PDB entry 8XJ8 | electron microscopy, 2.67 A resolution | chains X and C of the 7 polymer chains in the assembly

[Chain X]
Molecule: 70-nt DNA strand
Sequence (70 nucleotides; numbered -19 to 50; the number before each row is that of its first residue; numbers below 1 keep their minus sign (DA-19 is residue -19)):
   -19 AACGAGTCAAGCGCATCCCGTTTTTTTTTTTTTTTTTTTTTTTTTTTTTT
    31 CGGGATGCGCTTGACTCGTT
Disordered / not traced: -19 to 0, 7-50

[Chain C]
Name: Monkeypox virus E5
From: Monkeypox virus
Notes: EC 3.6.4.-; fragment: C-terminal
UniProt: A0A7H0DN89 (PG117_MONPV); residue numbers follow UniProt; this construct covers 323-785
Sequence (463 residues; row label = number of the first residue in the row):
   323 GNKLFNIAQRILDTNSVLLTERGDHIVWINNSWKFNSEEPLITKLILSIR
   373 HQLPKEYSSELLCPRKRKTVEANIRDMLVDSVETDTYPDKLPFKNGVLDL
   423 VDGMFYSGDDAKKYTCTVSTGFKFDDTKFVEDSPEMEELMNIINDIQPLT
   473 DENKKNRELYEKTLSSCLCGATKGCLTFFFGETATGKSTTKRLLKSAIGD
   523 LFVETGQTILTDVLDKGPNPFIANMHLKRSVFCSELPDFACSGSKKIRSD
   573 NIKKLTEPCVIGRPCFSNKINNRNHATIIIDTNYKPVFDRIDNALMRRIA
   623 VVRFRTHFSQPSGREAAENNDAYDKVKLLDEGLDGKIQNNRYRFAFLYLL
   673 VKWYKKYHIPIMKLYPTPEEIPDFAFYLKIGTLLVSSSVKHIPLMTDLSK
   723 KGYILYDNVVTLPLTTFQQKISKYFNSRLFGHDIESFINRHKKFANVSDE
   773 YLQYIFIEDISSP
Disordered / not traced: 323, 703-785
Ion coordination: Mg2+: Ser510 (together with AMP-PNP)
Small-molecule neighbours:
  - AMP-PNP (ANP; phosphoaminophosphonic acid-adenylate ester), molecule 1: Ile464, Asp467, Ile468, Glu504, Thr505, Ala506, Thr507, Gly508, Lys509, Ser510, Thr511, Arg514, Glu557, Asn605, Phe630, Lys649, Leu650, Leu651, Asp652, Leu655, Asp656
  - AMP-PNP (ANP), molecule 2: Ala616, Arg619, Arg620, Lys685
From the paper describing this entry:
  - binding site for the 70-nt DNA strand (chain X): Arg585, Phe588

[Interface between chain X and chain C]
Residue-residue contacts (6; chain X residue first):
  DT3(X) - Phe588(C)  base contact
  DT4(X) - Pro540(C)  phosphate contact
  DT4(X) - Arg585(C)  salt bridge to the phosphate
  DT4(X) - Pro586(C)  phosphate contact
  DT4(X) - Cys587(C)  phosphate contact
  DT4(X) - Phe588(C)  hydrogen bond to the phosphate
Also at the interface, not in a pair above, chain X (4 interface residues in all): DT2, DT5

[In short]
The interface between chain X and chain C involves 4 residues on one side and 5 on the other; the contacts
include 1 hydrogen bond and 1 salt bridge. Polar pairs include DT4(X)-Phe588(C) and DT4(X)-Arg585(C). Bound to
chain C: AMP-PNP. From the paper: a binding site for the 70-nt DNA strand (chain X) at Arg585(C) and
Phe588(C).
Here chain X is a 70-nt DNA strand and chain C is Monkeypox virus E5 (Monkeypox virus). Entry 8XJ8 (The
Cryo-EM structure of MPXV E5 C-terminal in complex with DNA) was determined by electron microscopy, deposited
together with 8XIF, 8XIG, 8XJ6 and 8XJ7.
